Entry 2YB4 (X-ray diffraction, 2.20 A resolution); this record covers chain A.

# Chain A
Protein: Amidohydrolase
From: Chromobacterium violaceum
Reference sequence: Q7NXD4 (Q7NXD4_CHRVO); residue numbers follow UniProt; this construct covers 1-285
Sequence (292 residues; numbered 1 to 292; the number before each row is that of its first residue):
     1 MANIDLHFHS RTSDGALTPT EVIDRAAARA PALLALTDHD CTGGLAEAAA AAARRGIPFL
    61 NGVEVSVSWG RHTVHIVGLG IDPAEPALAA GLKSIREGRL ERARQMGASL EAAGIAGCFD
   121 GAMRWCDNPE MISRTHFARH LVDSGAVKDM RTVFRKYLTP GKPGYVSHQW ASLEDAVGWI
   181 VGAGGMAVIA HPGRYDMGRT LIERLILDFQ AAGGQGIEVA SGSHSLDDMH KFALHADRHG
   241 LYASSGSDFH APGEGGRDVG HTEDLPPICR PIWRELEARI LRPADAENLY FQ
Not modelled in the structure: 1, 255-257, 289-292
Differences from the reference sequence: expression tag (286-292)
UniProt features mapped onto this chain:
  - binding site (Mn(2+)): His-7, His-9, Asp-14, His-39, Glu-64, His-75, His-191, Asp-248, His-250
  - binding site (substrate): Asp-14, His-39, Arg-99 to Arg-102, Arg-134, Thr-135, His-250
Reported in the primary citation:
  - binding site for sulfate ion: Arg-99, Arg-134

# In short
From UniProt: 9 Mn2+-binding residues and 9 substrate-binding residues. The paper reports a binding site for
sulfate ion at Arg-99 and Arg-134.
Chain A is Amidohydrolase (Chromobacterium violaceum); the structure, Structure of an amidohydrolase from
Chromobacterium violaceum (EFI target EFI-500202) with bound SO4, no metal, was determined by X-ray
diffraction, deposited together with 2YB1.
